PDB entry 7Z30 | electron microscopy, 2.90 A resolution | chains O and Q of the 19 polymer chains in the assembly

Chain O:
Protein: DNA-directed RNA polymerase III subunit RPC3
Source organism: Saccharomyces cerevisiae S288C
UniProtKB: P32349 (RPC3_YEAST); residues 1-654 here = UniProt positions 1-654
Amino-acid sequence (654 residues; numbered 1 to 654; the number before each row is that of its first residue):
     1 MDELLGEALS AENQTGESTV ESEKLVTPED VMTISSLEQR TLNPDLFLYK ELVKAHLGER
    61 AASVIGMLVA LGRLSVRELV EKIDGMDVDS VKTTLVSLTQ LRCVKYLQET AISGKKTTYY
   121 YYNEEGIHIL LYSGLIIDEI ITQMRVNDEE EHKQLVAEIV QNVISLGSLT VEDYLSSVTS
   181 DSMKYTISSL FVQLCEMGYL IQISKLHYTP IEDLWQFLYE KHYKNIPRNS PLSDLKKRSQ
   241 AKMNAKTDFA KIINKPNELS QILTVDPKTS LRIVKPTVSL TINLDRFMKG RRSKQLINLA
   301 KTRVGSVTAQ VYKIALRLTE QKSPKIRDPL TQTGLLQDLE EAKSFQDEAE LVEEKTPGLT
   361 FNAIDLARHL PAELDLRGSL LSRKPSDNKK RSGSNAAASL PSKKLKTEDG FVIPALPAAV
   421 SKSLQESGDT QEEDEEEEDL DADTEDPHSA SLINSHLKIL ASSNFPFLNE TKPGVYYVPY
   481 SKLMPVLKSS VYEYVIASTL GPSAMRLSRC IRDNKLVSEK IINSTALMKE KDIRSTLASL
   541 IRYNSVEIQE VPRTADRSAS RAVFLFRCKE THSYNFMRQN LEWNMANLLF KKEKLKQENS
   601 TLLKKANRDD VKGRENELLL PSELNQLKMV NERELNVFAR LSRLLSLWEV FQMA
Disordered / not traced: 1-24, 385-446

Chain Q:
Protein: DNA-directed RNA polymerase III subunit RPC7
Source organism: Saccharomyces cerevisiae S288C
UniProtKB: P17890 (RPC7_YEAST); residues 1-251 here = UniProt positions 1-251
Amino-acid sequence (251 residues; row label = number of the first residue in the row):
     1 MSSYRGGSRG GGSNYMSNLP FGLGYGDVGK NHITEFPSIP LPINGPITNK ERSLAVKYIN
    61 FGKTVKDGPF YTGSMSLIID QQENSKSGKR KPNIILDEDD TNDGIERYSD KYLKKRKIGI
   121 SIDDHPYNLN LFPNELYNVM GINKKKLLAI SKFNNADDVF TGTGLQDENI GLSMLAKLKE
   181 LAEDVDDAST GDGAAKGSKT GEGEDDDLAD DDFEEDEDEE DDDDYNAEKY FNNGDDDDYG
   241 DEEDPNEEAA F
Disordered / not traced: 1-13, 76-100, 143-251

Chain O / chain Q interface:
Contacting residue pairs (72):
  L25(O) with H32(Q)
  V26(O) with H32(Q)
  V31(O) with E35(Q)
  S35(O) with E35(Q)
  H56(O) with V65(Q)
  L57(O) with F70(Q); Y71(Q)
  G58(O) with Y71(Q)
  E59(O) with G73(Q); M75(Q)
  R60(O) with T72(Q); G73(Q); S74(Q), hydrogen bond (side chain-backbone); M75(Q)
  A61(O) with T72(Q)
  D89(O) with V139(Q)
  K92(O) with E135(Q); L136(Q); V139(Q)
  T94(O) with T72(Q)
  V96(O) with L136(Q), hydrophobic; M140(Q), hydrophobic
  S97(O) with T72(Q)
  T99(O) with F132(Q)
  Q100(O) with F70(Q); Y127(Q); F132(Q)
  L101(O) with F70(Q), hydrophobic
  Y106(O) with L131(Q), hydrogen bond (side chain-backbone); F132(Q); P133(Q), hydrophobic
  Q108(O) with N134(Q), hydrogen bond
  T118(O) with E135(Q)
  Y120(O) with P133(Q); L136(Q)
  L130(O) with F61(Q)
  L131(O) with Y58(Q)
  S133(O) with Y58(Q); F61(Q)
  G134(O) with Y58(Q)
  L135(O) with L54(Q), hydrophobic; Y58(Q)
  I137(O) with K57(Q)
  D138(O) with L54(Q); K57(Q), salt bridge
  Q161(O) with N60(Q); T64(Q)
  I164(O) with F61(Q), hydrophobic
  S165(O) with T64(Q); V65(Q); F70(Q)
  L166(O) with F70(Q), hydrophobic
  D173(O) with H125(Q); P126(Q)
  I203(O) with L131(Q), hydrophobic
  S204(O) with L131(Q)
  T277(O) with N128(Q)
  S279(O) with N128(Q), hydrogen bond; L131(Q)
  S498(O) with P42(Q)
  T499(O) with I39(Q)
  E634(O) with I59(Q)
  L635(O) with R52(Q); A55(Q), hydrophobic
  F638(O) with A55(Q), hydrophobic; Y58(Q), hydrophobic
  R640(O) with I43(Q); N44(Q)
  S642(O) with Y58(Q)
  R643(O) with I43(Q); E51(Q), salt bridge
  L645(O) with Y58(Q)
Also at the interface, not in a pair above, chain O (59 interface residues in all): I34, R40, T93, L95, K116, T142, T170, Y208, Y543, N607, A639, L644
Also at the interface, not in a pair above, chain Q (44 interface residues in all): F36, G45, I47, K50, G62, K63, I122, N130, N138

Overview:
59 residues of chain O face 44 of chain Q across their interface; the contacts include 4 hydrogen bonds and 2
salt bridges. Among the polar pairs are D138(O)-K57(Q), R643(O)-E51(Q) and R60(O)-S74(Q).
Chain O is DNA-directed RNA polymerase III subunit RPC3 and chain Q is DNA-directed RNA polymerase III subunit
RPC7, both from Saccharomyces cerevisiae S288C; the structure, Structure of yeast RNA Polymerase III-Ty1
integrase complex at 2.9 A (focus subunit C11 terminal Zn-ribbon ..., was determined by electron microscopy
together with 7Z0H, 7Z2Z, 7Z31 and 8BWS from the same study.
